Entry 7P2Y (electron microscopy, 3.10 A resolution); this record covers chains A and D of the 22 polymer chains in the assembly.

# Chain A
Protein: ATP synthase subunit alpha
Organism: Acinetobacter baumannii (strain ATCC 17978 / CIP 53.77 / LMG 1025 / NCDC KC755 / 5377)
Notes: EC 7.1.2.2
UniProt: A3M142 (ATPA_ACIBT); numbering as in UniProt (aligned over 1-514)
Amino-acid sequence (514 residues; each row starts with the number of its first residue):
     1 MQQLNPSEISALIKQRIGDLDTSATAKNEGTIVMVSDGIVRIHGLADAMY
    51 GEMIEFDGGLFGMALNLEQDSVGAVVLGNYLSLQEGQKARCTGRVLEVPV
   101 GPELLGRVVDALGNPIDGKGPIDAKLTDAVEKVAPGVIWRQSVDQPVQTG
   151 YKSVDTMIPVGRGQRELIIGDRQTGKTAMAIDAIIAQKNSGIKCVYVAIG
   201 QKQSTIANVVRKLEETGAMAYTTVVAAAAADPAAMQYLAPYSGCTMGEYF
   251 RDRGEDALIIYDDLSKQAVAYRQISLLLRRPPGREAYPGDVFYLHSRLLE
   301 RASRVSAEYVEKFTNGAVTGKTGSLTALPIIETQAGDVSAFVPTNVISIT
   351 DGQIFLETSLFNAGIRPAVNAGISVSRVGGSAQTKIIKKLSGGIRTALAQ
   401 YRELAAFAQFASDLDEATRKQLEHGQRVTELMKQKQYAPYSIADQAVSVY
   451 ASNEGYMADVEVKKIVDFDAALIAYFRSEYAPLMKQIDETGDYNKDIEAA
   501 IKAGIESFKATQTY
Unresolved in the structure: 1-2, 512-514
Swiss-Prot annotation at these positions:
  - binding site (ATP): Gly170 to Thr177
  - site: Ser374 (Required for activity)
Bound ions: Mg2+: Thr177 (together with ATP)
Ligand contacts: ATP (adenosine-5'-triphosphate): Asp171, Arg172, Gln173, Thr174, Gly175, Lys176, Thr177, Ala178, Phe361, Arg366, Pro367, Gln434, Lys435, Gln436

# Chain D
Protein: ATP synthase subunit beta
Organism: Acinetobacter baumannii (strain ATCC 17978 / CIP 53.77 / LMG 1025 / NCDC KC755 / 5377)
Notes: EC 7.1.2.2
UniProt: A3M144 (ATPB_ACIBT); residues 1-464 here = UniProt positions 1-464
Amino-acid sequence (464 residues; numbered 1 to 464; the number before each row is that of its first residue):
     1 MSSGRIIQIIGAVIDVEFERTSVPKIYDALQVDGTETTLEVQQQLGDGVV
    51 RTIAMGSTEGLKRGLTVTSTNAPISVPVGTATLGRIMDVLGRPIDEAGPV
   101 ATEERLPIHRQAPSYAEQAASTDLLETGIKVIDLLCPFAKGGKVGLFGGA
   151 GVGKTVNMMELINNIAKAHSGLSVFAGVGERTREGNDFYHEMKDSNVLDK
   201 VAMVYGQMNEPPGNRLRVALTGLTMAEYFRDEKDENGKGRDVLLFVDNIY
   251 RYTLAGTEVSALLGRMPSAVGYQPTLAEEMGVLQERITSTKSGSITSIQA
   301 VYVPADDLTDPSPATTFAHLDATVVLSRDIASSGIYPAIDPLDSTSRQLD
   351 PLVVGQEHYEIARAVQNVLQRYKELKDIIAILGMDELAEEDKLVVYRARK
   401 IQRFFSQPFHVAEVFTGAPGKLVPLKETIRGFKGLLAGEYDHIPEQAFYM
   451 VGGIDEVIAKAEKL
Unresolved in the structure: 1
Swiss-Prot annotation at these positions:
  - binding site (ATP): Gly148 to Thr155
Ligand contacts: ADP (adenosine-5'-diphosphate): Gly151, Val152, Gly153, Lys154, Thr155, Val156, Arg181, Glu184, Tyr336, Phe409, Ala412, Phe415

# Interface between chain A and chain D
Pairs across the interface (90):
  Leu45(A) with Arg63(D), hydrogen bond (backbone-side chain)
  Met49(A) with Gly60(D); Leu61(D)
  Tyr50(A) with Ile9(D), hydrophobic; Gly11(D); Thr58(D); Glu59(D); Gly60(D), hydrogen bond (backbone-backbone); Leu61(D), hydrogen bond (backbone-backbone)
  Gly51(A) with Glu59(D)
  Leu67(A) with Gln8(D); Ile9(D), hydrogen bond (backbone-backbone); Leu61(D); Arg63(D)
  Glu68(A) with Ile7(D); Gln8(D); Arg63(D), hydrogen bond (backbone-side chain)
  Gln69(A) with Ile7(D); Gln8(D); Arg63(D)
  Ser71(A) with Arg63(D)
  Val72(A) with Arg63(D)
  Ala134(A) with Asn209(D), hydrogen bond (backbone-side chain)
  Pro135(A) with Asn209(D)
  Gly136(A) with Thr182(D)
  Val137(A) with Thr182(D); Asn186(D), hydrogen bond (backbone-side chain)
  Ile138(A) with Ile94(D); Asp95(D); Glu96(D)
  Trp139(A) with Glu96(D)
  Arg140(A) with Thr182(D); Asn186(D), hydrogen bond (backbone-side chain)
  Gln141(A) with Asn186(D)
  Pro281(A) with Ala261(D), hydrophobic; Pro267(D), hydrophobic
  Pro282(A) with Val270(D); Gly271(D)
  Arg284(A) with Val270(D); Ala305(D); Asp307(D), salt bridge; Asp310(D), salt bridge
  Asp290(A) with Glu258(D)
  Phe292(A) with Met208(D), hydrophobic; Arg251(D); Leu254(D), hydrophobic
  Tyr293(A) with Glu210(D); Pro211(D); Arg215(D); Glu258(D)
  Ser296(A) with Met208(D), hydrogen bond (side chain-backbone)
  Glu300(A) with Thr182(D), hydrogen bond; Met208(D); Asn209(D)
  Ser339(A) with Ala305(D); Asp306(D)
  Ala340(A) with Ala305(D)
  Thr344(A) with Ala150(D); Tyr302(D), hydrogen bond (backbone-side chain); Ala305(D)
  Ile347(A) with Ala150(D); Arg181(D)
  Ser348(A) with Arg181(D), hydrogen bond (backbone-side chain); Arg251(D); Tyr302(D)
  Ile349(A) with Arg181(D), hydrogen bond (backbone-side chain); Met208(D), hydrophobic
  Thr350(A) with Arg181(D), hydrogen bond (backbone-side chain)
  Asp351(A) with Arg181(D), salt bridge; Arg183(D), salt bridge
  Ile373(A) with Ser332(D)
  Arg377(A) with Gly151(D); Arg181(D); Phe415(D)
  Gly380(A) with Val414(D)
  Arg395(A) with Tyr336(D)
  Thr396(A) with Tyr449(D)
  Gln400(A) with Ser333(D); Ile335(D); Tyr449(D)
  Glu403(A) with Ser333(D); Arg399(D), salt bridge; Arg403(D), salt bridge
  Phe407(A) with Ile379(D), hydrophobic; Met384(D), hydrophobic; Arg399(D)
  Phe410(A) with Ile379(D); Met384(D)
  Thr418(A) with Gln446(D)
  Gln421(A) with Gln446(D), hydrogen bond
Interface residues without a listed pair, chain A (68 interface residues in all): Ala46, Asp47, Ala48, Leu65, Asn66, Asp70, Val95, Glu131, Val133, Ser142, Gly283, Gly289, Lys312, Phe341, Asn345, Gly372, Ser376, Val378, Gly379, Gly392, Ala399, Leu404, Asp413, Ala417
Interface residues without a listed pair, chain D (59 interface residues in all): Ile10, Lys62, Ile86, Glu180, Gly185, Asp187, Tyr205, Gly334, Tyr372, Val395, Tyr396, Thr416

# Summary
Chain A and chain D form an interface of 68 and 59 residues respectively; the contacts include 15 hydrogen
bonds and 6 salt bridges. Polar contacts include Arg284(A)-Asp307(D), Arg284(A)-Asp310(D) and
Asp351(A)-Arg181(D). Ligands of chain A: ATP. Chain D binds ADP.
Here chain A is ATP synthase subunit alpha and chain D is ATP synthase subunit beta, both from Acinetobacter
baumannii (strain ATCC 17978 / CIP 53.77 / LMG 1025 / NCDC KC755 / 5377). Entry 7P2Y (F1Fo-ATP synthase from
Acinetobacter baumannii (state 1)) was determined by electron microscopy together with 7P3N and 7P3W from the
same study.
